Entry 7L1S (electron microscopy, 3.60 A resolution); this record covers chains E and G of the 7 polymer chains in the assembly.

# Chain E
Protein: ATP synthase subunit beta
From: Bacillus sp. (strain PS3)
Notes: EC 7.1.2.2
UniProtKB: A0A0M4U1P9 (A0A0M4U1P9_BACP3); residue numbers follow UniProt; this construct covers 1-473
Chain sequence (484 residues; row label = number of the first residue in the row; numbers below 1 keep their minus sign (Met-10 is residue -10)):
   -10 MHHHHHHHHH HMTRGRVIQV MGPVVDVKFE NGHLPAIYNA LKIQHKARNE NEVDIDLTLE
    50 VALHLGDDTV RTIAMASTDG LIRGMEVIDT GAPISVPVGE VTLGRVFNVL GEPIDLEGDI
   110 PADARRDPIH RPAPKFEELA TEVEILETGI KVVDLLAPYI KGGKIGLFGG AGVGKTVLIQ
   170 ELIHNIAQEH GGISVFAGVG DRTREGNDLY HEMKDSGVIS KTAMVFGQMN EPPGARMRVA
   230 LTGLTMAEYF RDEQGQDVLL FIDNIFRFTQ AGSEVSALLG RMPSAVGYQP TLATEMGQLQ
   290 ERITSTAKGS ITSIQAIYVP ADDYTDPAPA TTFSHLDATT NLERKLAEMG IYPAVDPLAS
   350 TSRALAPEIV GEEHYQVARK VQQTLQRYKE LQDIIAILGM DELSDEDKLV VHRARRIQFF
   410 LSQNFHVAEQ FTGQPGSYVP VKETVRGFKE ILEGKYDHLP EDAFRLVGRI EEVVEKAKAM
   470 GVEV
Unresolved in the structure: -10 to 0, 471-473
Construct notes: expression tag (-10 to 0); conflict Asp190 (Glu in A0A0M4U1P9)

# Chain G
Protein: ATP synthase gamma chain
From: Bacillus sp. (strain PS3)
UniProtKB: A0A0M4TPJ7 (A0A0M4TPJ7_BACP3); residues 4-288 here correspond to UniProt positions 1-285 (UniProt number = residue number - 3)
Chain sequence (285 residues; row label = number of the first residue in the row):
     4 MASLRDIKTR INATKKTSQI TKAMEMVSTS KLNRAEQNAK SFVPYMEKIQ EVVANVALGA
    64 GGASHPMLVS RPVKKTGYLV ITSDRGLAGA YNSNVLRLVY QTIQKRHACP DEYAIIVIGR
   124 VGLSFFRKRN MPVILDITRL PDQPSFADIK EIARKTVGLF ADGTFDELYM YYNHYVSAIQ
   184 QEVTERKLLP LTDLAENKQR TVYEFEPSQE ECLDVLLPQY AESLIYGALL DAKASEHAAR
   244 MTAMKNATDN ANELIRTLTL SYNRARQAAI TQEITEIVAG ANALQ
Unresolved in the structure: 4-5, 288
Construct notes: conflict Cys112 (Ser109 in A0A0M4TPJ7), Cys215 (Ile212 in A0A0M4TPJ7)

# Interface between chain E and chain G
Contacting residue pairs (16; chain E residue first):
  Pro272(E) - Ile277(G)  hydrophobic
  Ser273(E) - Thr274(G)
  Ala274(E) - Thr274(G)
  Val275(E) - Gln270(G)
  Val275(E) - Ile273(G)  hydrophobic
  Val275(E) - Thr274(G)
  Gly276(E) - Ile277(G)
  Asp312(E) - Asn266(G)  hydrogen bond
  Asp312(E) - Arg269(G)  salt bridge
  Asp312(E) - Gln270(G)  hydrogen bond
  Thr314(E) - Gln270(G)  hydrogen bond
  Asp315(E) - Gln270(G)
  Asp382(E) - Lys25(G)  salt bridge
  Asp382(E) - Met29(G)
  Ile386(E) - Met29(G)  hydrophobic
  Glu391(E) - Asn36(G)  hydrogen bond
Other interface residues (no listed pair), chain E (16 interface residues in all): Met271, Ala310, Asp311, Pro316, Leu387
Other interface residues (no listed pair), chain G (12 interface residues in all): Ser33, Leu263, Val281

# Summary
Chain E and chain G form an interface of 16 and 12 residues respectively, with 4 hydrogen bonds and 2 salt
bridges. Polar contacts include Asp312(E)-Arg269(G), Asp382(E)-Lys25(G) and Asp312(E)-Asn266(G).
Chain E is ATP synthase subunit beta and chain G is ATP synthase gamma chain, both from Bacillus sp. (strain
PS3); the structure, PS3 F1-ATPase Pi-bound Dwell, was determined by electron microscopy together with 7L1Q
and 7L1R from the same study.
